9F9P - chains C and D of the 28 polymer chains in the assembly; structure by electron microscopy, 2.25 A resolution.

== Chain C ==
Name: Proteasome subunit alpha type
From: Trypanosoma cruzi
Reference sequence: A0A2V2VJR6 (A0A2V2VJR6_TRYCR); residues 1-286 here = UniProt positions 1-286
Chain sequence (286 residues; each row starts with the number of its first residue):
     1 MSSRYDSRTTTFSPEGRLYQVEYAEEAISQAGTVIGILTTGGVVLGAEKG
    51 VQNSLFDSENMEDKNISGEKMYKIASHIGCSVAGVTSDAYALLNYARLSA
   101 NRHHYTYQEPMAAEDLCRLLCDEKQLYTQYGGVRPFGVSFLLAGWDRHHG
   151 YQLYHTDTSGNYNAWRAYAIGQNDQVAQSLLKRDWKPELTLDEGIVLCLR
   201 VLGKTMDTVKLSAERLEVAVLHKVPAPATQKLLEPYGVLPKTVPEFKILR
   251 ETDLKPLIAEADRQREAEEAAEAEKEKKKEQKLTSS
Disordered / not traced: 1, 273-286

== Chain D ==
Name: Proteasome subunit alpha type
From: Trypanosoma cruzi
Reference sequence: A0A2V2WZ04 (A0A2V2WZ04_TRYCR); numbering as in UniProt (aligned over 1-247)
Chain sequence (247 residues; each row starts with the number of its first residue):
     1 MSYDRAITVFSPDGHLFQVEYAQEAVRKGLCAVGVRGKDSIIFAVEKKSV
    51 QKLQDSRTIRKIYKLDEHIYLAFAGLSADARVLVNHAQLECQRFRLNYED
   101 AVDVDLLVRYVAKVQQKSTQSSGSRPYGVSTIIGGFNENGQPHLWKTDPS
   151 GMSSAWRAVAIGRNDKTVLEFMEKSYQENMTRDQCVHFAIKALLEAVESG
   201 SKNIELVVLENKKALYMGDDELRKFVVEVEKEREEEAARKRRLAEEE
Disordered / not traced: 1, 236-247
Construct notes: conflict Arg223 (His in A0A2V2WZ04)

== Interface between chain C and chain D ==
Pairs across the interface - 63 pairs, chain C then chain D:
  Ser3(C) - Arg5(D)
  Asp6(C) - Tyr3(D)  hydrogen bond
  Asp6(C) - Arg5(D)  salt bridge
  Arg8(C) - Arg5(D)
  Arg8(C) - Ala6(D)
  Thr10(C) - Arg125(D)
  Thr11(C) - Ile7(D)
  Thr11(C) - Gln18(D)
  Phe12(C) - Gln18(D)  hydrogen bond (backbone-side chain)
  Phe12(C) - Tyr21(D)  hydrophobic
  Phe12(C) - Ala22(D)  hydrophobic
  Phe12(C) - Arg125(D)
  Phe12(C) - Pro126(D)
  Ser13(C) - Tyr21(D)
  Pro14(C) - Tyr21(D)  hydrophobic
  Glu15(C) - Glu24(D)
  Glu15(C) - Lys28(D)  hydrogen bond (backbone-side chain)
  Gly16(C) - Tyr21(D)
  Gly16(C) - Ala25(D)
  Arg17(C) - Lys28(D)
  Leu18(C) - Arg125(D)
  Leu38(C) - Asp55(D)
  Glu114(C) - Arg57(D)  salt bridge
  Glu114(C) - Ile59(D)
  Cys121(C) - Arg81(D)
  Asp122(C) - Arg81(D)  salt bridge
  Gln125(C) - Ala78(D)
  Gln125(C) - Asp79(D)  hydrogen bond
  Gln125(C) - Val82(D)
  Thr128(C) - Arg125(D)  hydrogen bond (backbone-side chain)
  Gln129(C) - Ser124(D)  hydrogen bond (backbone-side chain)
  Gln129(C) - Arg125(D)  hydrogen bond (side chain-backbone)
  Gln129(C) - Pro126(D)
  Gln129(C) - Tyr127(D)
  Tyr130(C) - Ser124(D)
  Gly131(C) - Tyr3(D)
  Gly131(C) - Gly123(D)
  Gly132(C) - Tyr3(D)
  His149(C) - Arg57(D)
  Tyr154(C) - Arg57(D)  hydrogen bond
  Tyr154(C) - Ile59(D)  hydrophobic
  Ser159(C) - Ala78(D)
  Gly160(C) - Ala78(D)
  Gly160(C) - Arg81(D)  hydrogen bond (backbone-side chain)
  Asn161(C) - Ser77(D)  hydrogen bond
  Asn161(C) - Ala78(D)
  Tyr162(C) - Ile59(D)  hydrophobic
  Asn163(C) - Lys48(D)
  Asn163(C) - Gln54(D)  hydrogen bond
  Ala164(C) - Gln54(D)  hydrogen bond (backbone-side chain)
  Ala164(C) - Asp55(D)  hydrogen bond (backbone-backbone)
  Trp165(C) - Gln51(D)
  Trp165(C) - Leu53(D)
  Trp165(C) - Gln54(D)
  Trp165(C) - Asp55(D)
  Arg166(C) - Lys52(D)  hydrogen bond (side chain-backbone)
  Arg166(C) - Leu53(D)  hydrogen bond (backbone-backbone)
  Arg166(C) - Gln54(D)  hydrogen bond (side chain-backbone)
  Arg166(C) - Ser56(D)
  Ala167(C) - Leu53(D)
  Gln178(C) - Leu53(D)
  Lys182(C) - Lys52(D)
  Trp185(C) - Lys52(D)  hydrogen bond (backbone-side chain)
Interface residues without a listed pair, chain C (39 interface residues in all): Arg118, Gln152, Leu181
Interface residues without a listed pair, chain D (32 interface residues in all): Leu76, Asn85, Gly128

== Summary ==
Chain C and chain D form an interface of 39 and 32 residues respectively, with 17 hydrogen bonds and 3 salt
bridges. Polar contacts include Asp6(C)-Arg5(D), Glu114(C)-Arg57(D) and Asp122(C)-Arg81(D).
Here chain C is Proteasome subunit alpha type and chain D is Proteasome subunit alpha type, both from
Trypanosoma cruzi. Entry 9F9P (CryoEM structure of recombinant Trypanosoma cruzi apo proteasome 20S subunit)
was determined by electron microscopy together with 9F9T from the same study.
